6J2D - chains A and C of the 3 polymer chains in the assembly; structure by X-ray diffraction, 2.31 A resolution.

Chain A:
Molecule: Ptal-N*01:01
Source organism: Pteropus alecto
UniProtKB: A0A125R585 (A0A125R585_PTEAL); residues 1-277 here correspond to UniProt positions 25-301 (UniProt number = residue number + 24)
Sequence (277 residues; numbered 1 to 277; the number before each row is that of its first residue):
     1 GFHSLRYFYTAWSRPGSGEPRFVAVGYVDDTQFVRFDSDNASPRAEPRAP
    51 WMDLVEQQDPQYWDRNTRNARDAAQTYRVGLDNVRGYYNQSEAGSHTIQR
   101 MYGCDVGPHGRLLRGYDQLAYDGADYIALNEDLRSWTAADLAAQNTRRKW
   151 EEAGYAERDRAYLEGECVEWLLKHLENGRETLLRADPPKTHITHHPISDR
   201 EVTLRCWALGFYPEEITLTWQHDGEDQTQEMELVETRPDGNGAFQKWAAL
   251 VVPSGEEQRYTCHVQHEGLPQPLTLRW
Disordered / not traced: 1
Cystine bridges: Cys104-Cys167, Cys206-Cys262
From the paper describing this entry:
  - contacts within the chain: Asp59-Arg65 (hydrogen bond)
  - mutagenesis - M52DEL/D53DEL/L54DEL: decreased binding to HeV1 (chain C)
  - conformationally variable residues: Arg65

Chain C:
Molecule: HeV1
Sequence (8 residues; numbered 1 to 8; the number before each row is that of its first residue):
     1 DFANTFLP
From the paper describing this entry:
  - mutagenesis - D1A, F2A, P8A: decreased stability with Ptal-N*01:01 (chain A)
  - mutagenesis - T5A: unchanged binding to Ptal-N*01:01 (chain A)
  - mutagenesis - T5A: unchanged stability

How chain A and chain C interact:
Contacting residue pairs - 39 pairs, chain A then chain C:
  Tyr7(A) - Asp1(C)  hydrogen bond (side chain-backbone)
  Tyr7(A) - Phe2(C)  hydrophobic
  Tyr9(A) - Phe2(C)
  Tyr9(A) - Thr5(C)
  Val34(A) - Phe2(C)  hydrophobic
  Tyr62(A) - Asp1(C)
  Arg65(A) - Asp1(C)  salt bridge
  Asn66(A) - Asp1(C)  hydrogen bond
  Asn66(A) - Phe2(C)  hydrogen bond (side chain-backbone)
  Asn69(A) - Phe2(C)
  Asn69(A) - Ala3(C)  hydrogen bond (side chain-backbone)
  Ala73(A) - Thr5(C)
  Thr76(A) - Thr5(C)
  Thr76(A) - Leu7(C)
  Tyr77(A) - Thr5(C)
  Tyr77(A) - Phe6(C)
  Tyr77(A) - Pro8(C)
  Gly80(A) - Leu7(C)
  Asn83(A) - Leu7(C)
  Asn83(A) - Pro8(C)  hydrogen bond (side chain-backbone)
  Val84(A) - Pro8(C)  hydrophobic
  Tyr87(A) - Pro8(C)  hydrogen bond (side chain-backbone)
  Arg100(A) - Ala3(C)
  Arg100(A) - Asn4(C)  hydrogen bond (side chain-backbone)
  Tyr102(A) - Phe2(C)
  Tyr102(A) - Ala3(C)  hydrogen bond (side chain-backbone)
  Thr146(A) - Pro8(C)  hydrogen bond (side chain-backbone)
  Lys149(A) - Leu7(C)  hydrogen bond (side chain-backbone)
  Lys149(A) - Pro8(C)  hydrogen bond (side chain-backbone)
  Trp150(A) - Phe6(C)
  Trp150(A) - Leu7(C)  hydrogen bond (side chain-backbone)
  Tyr155(A) - Phe6(C)  hydrophobic
  Arg158(A) - Phe6(C)
  Asp159(A) - Phe6(C)
  Tyr162(A) - Asp1(C)  hydrogen bond (side chain-backbone)
  Tyr162(A) - Phe2(C)
  Tyr162(A) - Ala3(C)
  Glu166(A) - Asp1(C)
  Trp170(A) - Asp1(C)
Also at the interface, not in a pair above, chain A (31 interface residues in all): Ala24, Ala45, Ala70, Val79, Ile98, Leu119
From the paper, about this interface:
  - specific contacts: Arg65(A)-Asp1(C) (hydrogen bond)

Summary:
31 residues of chain A face 8 of chain C across their interface, with 13 hydrogen bonds and 1 salt bridge.
Polar contacts include Arg65(A)-Asp1(C), Tyr7(A)-Asp1(C) and Asn66(A)-Asp1(C). The authors report a hydrogen
bond between Arg65(A) and Asp1(C). The paper reports that D1A, F2A and P8A of chain C reduce stability with
Ptal-N*01:01 (chain A); conformational variability at Arg65(A); 5 substitutions were tested in all.
Here chain A is Ptal-N*01:01 (Pteropus alecto) and chain C is HeV1. Entry 6J2D (Crystal structure of bat
(Pteropus Alecto) MHC class I Ptal-N*01:01 in complex with Hendra virus-derived peptide ...) was determined by
X-ray diffraction (same publication as 6J2E, 6J2F, 6J2G, 6J2H, 6J2I, 6J2J and 6K7T).
